Entry 2EV1 (X-ray diffraction, 1.60 A resolution); this record covers chains A and B.

== Chain A (and B) ==
Protein: Hypothetical protein Rv1264/MT1302
Source organism: Mycobacterium tuberculosis
Notes: EC 4.6.1.1; fragment: N-terminal domain; chain B of this document is another copy of the same molecule, construct and numbering; everything in this record applies to it too
Reference sequence: Q11055 (Y1264_MYCTU); residue numbers follow UniProt; this construct covers 1-207
Amino-acid sequence (222 residues; each row starts with the number of its first residue; numbers below 1 keep their minus sign (Met-11 is residue -11)):
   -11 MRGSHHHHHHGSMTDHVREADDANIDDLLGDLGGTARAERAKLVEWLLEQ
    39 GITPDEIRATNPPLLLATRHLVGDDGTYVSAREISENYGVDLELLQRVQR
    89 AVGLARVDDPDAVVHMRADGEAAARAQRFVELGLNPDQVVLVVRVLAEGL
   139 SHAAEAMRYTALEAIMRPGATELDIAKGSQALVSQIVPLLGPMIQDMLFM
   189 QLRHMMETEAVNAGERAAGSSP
Disordered / not traced: -11 to 10, 196-210 (chain B: -11 to 12, 194-210)
Differences from the reference sequence: expression tag (-11 to 0, 208-210)

== Chain A / chain B interface ==
Pairs across the interface (124):
  Arg57(A) with Arg191(B)
  Val60(A) with Phe187(B); Arg191(B), hydrogen bond (backbone-side chain)
  Gly61(A) with Arg191(B)
  Asp62(A) with Arg191(B)
  Val90(A) with Met188(B), hydrophobic
  Leu92(A) with Met188(B), hydrophobic; Gln189(B); His192(B)
  Met104(A) with Arg191(B)
  Ala106(A) with Arg191(B)
  Asp107(A) with Met188(B); Arg191(B), salt bridge; His192(B), salt bridge
  Ala110(A) with Met181(B); Asp184(B); Met188(B), hydrophobic
  Arg113(A) with Pro180(B); Met181(B); Asp184(B), salt bridge
  Ala114(A) with Met181(B)
  Arg116(A) with Leu177(B)
  Phe117(A) with Ile174(B), hydrophobic; Leu177(B), hydrophobic; Leu178(B), hydrophobic
  Leu120(A) with Leu170(B); Gln173(B); Ile174(B), hydrophobic; Leu177(B), hydrophobic
  Leu122(A) with Ala152(B), hydrophobic; Ile174(B), hydrophobic
  Asn123(A) with Glu151(B), hydrogen bond
  Gln126(A) with Tyr147(B); Thr148(B)
  Val130(A) with Ala144(B), hydrophobic; Met145(B), hydrophobic; Thr148(B)
  Val131(A) with Met185(B)
  Val133(A) with His140(B); Ala141(B)
  Leu134(A) with Ala141(B), hydrophobic; Met145(B), hydrophobic; Met181(B), hydrophobic; Ile182(B), hydrophobic; Met185(B), hydrophobic
  Ala135(A) with Met185(B); Gln189(B)
  Leu138(A) with Met185(B), hydrophobic; Leu186(B); Gln189(B)
  Ser139(A) with Gln189(B)
  His140(A) with Val133(B)
  Ala141(A) with Val133(B); Leu134(B), hydrophobic
  Ala142(A) with Gln189(B); Met193(B)
  Ala144(A) with Val130(B)
  Met145(A) with Val130(B), hydrophobic; Leu134(B), hydrophobic
  Arg146(A) with Met193(B)
  Tyr147(A) with Gln126(B)
  Thr148(A) with Leu122(B); Gln126(B); Val130(B)
  Glu151(A) with Asn123(B), hydrogen bond; Gln126(B)
  Ala152(A) with Leu122(B), hydrophobic
  Leu170(A) with Leu120(B)
  Gln173(A) with Arg116(B); Leu120(B)
  Ile174(A) with Phe117(B), hydrophobic
  Val175(A) with Phe187(B)
  Leu177(A) with Arg116(B); Phe117(B), hydrophobic; Leu120(B), hydrophobic
  Leu178(A) with Phe117(B), hydrophobic; Phe187(B), hydrophobic; Leu190(B), hydrophobic
  Gly179(A) with Gln183(B)
  Pro180(A) with Arg113(B)
  Met181(A) with Arg113(B); Ala114(B); Phe117(B), hydrophobic; Leu134(B), hydrophobic
  Ile182(A) with Leu134(B), hydrophobic; Ile182(B), hydrophobic; Leu186(B), hydrophobic
  Gln183(A) with Gly179(B); Ile182(B); Gln183(B), hydrogen bond
  Asp184(A) with Ala110(B); Arg113(B), salt bridge
  Met185(A) with Val131(B); Leu134(B), hydrophobic; Ala135(B), hydrophobic; Leu138(B), hydrophobic
  Leu186(A) with Leu138(B); Ile182(B), hydrophobic
  Phe187(A) with Val60(B), hydrophobic; Val175(B), hydrophobic
  Met188(A) with Val90(B), hydrophobic; Leu92(B), hydrophobic; Asp107(B); Ala110(B), hydrophobic
  Gln189(A) with Ala135(B); Leu138(B); Ser139(B); Ala142(B)
  Leu190(A) with Leu178(B), hydrophobic
  Arg191(A) with Val60(B), hydrogen bond (side chain-backbone); Gly61(B); Asp62(B); Met104(B); Ala106(B); Asp107(B), salt bridge
  His192(A) with Leu92(B); Met104(B); Asp107(B), salt bridge
  Met193(A) with Ala142(B); Arg146(B)
  Met194(A) with Thr56(B); Arg57(B); Val60(B), hydrophobic
  Glu195(A) with Met104(B)
Interface residues without a listed pair, chain A (63 interface residues in all): Glu109, Gly121, Gly137, Glu143, Ala149
Interface residues without a listed pair, chain B (60 interface residues in all): Gly121, Gly137, Ala149

== Overview ==
The interface between chain A and chain B involves 63 residues on one side and 60 on the other; the contacts
include 5 hydrogen bonds and 6 salt bridges. Polar pairs include Asp107(A)-Arg191(B), Asp107(A)-His192(B) and
Arg113(A)-Asp184(B).
Chain A and chain B are both Hypothetical protein Rv1264/MT1302 (Mycobacterium tuberculosis); the structure,
Structure of Rv1264N, the regulatory domain of the mycobacterial adenylyl cylcase Rv1264, at pH 6.0, was
determined by X-ray diffraction together with 2EV2 and 2EV3 from the same study.
